PDB entry 2XTA | X-ray diffraction, 2.20 A resolution | chains A and B

== Chain A (and B) ==
Protein: 2-oxoglutarate decarboxylase
Source organism: Mycobacterium smegmatis
Notes: EC 4.1.1.71; chain B of this document is another copy of the same molecule, construct and numbering; everything in this record applies to it too
UniProtKB: A0R2B1 (KGD_MYCS2); residues 361-1227 here = UniProt positions 361-1227
Amino-acid sequence (868 residues; numbered 360 to 1227; the number before each row is that of its first residue):
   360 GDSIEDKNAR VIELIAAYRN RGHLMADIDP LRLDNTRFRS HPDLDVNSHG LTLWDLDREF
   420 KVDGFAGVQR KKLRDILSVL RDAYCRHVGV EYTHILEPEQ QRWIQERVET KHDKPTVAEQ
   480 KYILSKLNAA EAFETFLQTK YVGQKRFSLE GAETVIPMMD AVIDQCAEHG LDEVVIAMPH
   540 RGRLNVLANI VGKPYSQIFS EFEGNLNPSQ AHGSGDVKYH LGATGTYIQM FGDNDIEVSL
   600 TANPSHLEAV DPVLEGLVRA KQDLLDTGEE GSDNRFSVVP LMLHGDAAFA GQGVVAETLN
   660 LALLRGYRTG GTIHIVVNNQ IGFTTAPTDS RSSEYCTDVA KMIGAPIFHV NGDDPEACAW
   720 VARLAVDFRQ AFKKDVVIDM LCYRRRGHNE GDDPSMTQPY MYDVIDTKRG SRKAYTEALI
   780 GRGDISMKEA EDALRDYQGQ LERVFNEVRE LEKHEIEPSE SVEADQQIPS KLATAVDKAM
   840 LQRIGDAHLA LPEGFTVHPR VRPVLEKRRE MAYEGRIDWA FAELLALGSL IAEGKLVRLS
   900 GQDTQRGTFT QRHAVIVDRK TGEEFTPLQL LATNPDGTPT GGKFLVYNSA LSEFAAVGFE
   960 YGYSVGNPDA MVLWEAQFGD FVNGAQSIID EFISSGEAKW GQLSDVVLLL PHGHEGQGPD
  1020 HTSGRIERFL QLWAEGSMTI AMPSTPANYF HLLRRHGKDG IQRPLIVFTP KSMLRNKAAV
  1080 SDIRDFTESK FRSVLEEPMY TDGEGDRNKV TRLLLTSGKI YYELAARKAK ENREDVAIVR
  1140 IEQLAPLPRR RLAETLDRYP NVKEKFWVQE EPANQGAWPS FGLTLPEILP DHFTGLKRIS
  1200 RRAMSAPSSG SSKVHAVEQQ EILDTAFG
Disordered / not traced: 360-365, 422-427, 561-574, 815-830 (chain B: 360-364, 399-410, 422-426, 561-574, 812-829)
Differences from the reference sequence: expression tag (360)
Ion coordination: Mg2+: Asp645, Asn678, Ile680 (together with thiamine diphosphate); Ca2+: Asp1004, His1055, Asp1058, Ile1060
Small-molecule neighbours:
  - acetyl coenzyme A (ACO): Thr1038, Arg1054, Asp1058, Ile1060, Lys1089, Ser1092, Gln1142, Pro1145, Leu1146, Pro1147, Arg1148, Arg1149, Arg1150
  - thiamine diphosphate (TPP), molecule 1: Arg540, Ser604, His605, Leu606, Gly644, Asp645, Ala646, Ala647, Gln651, Asn678, Ile680, Gly681, Phe682, His747
  - thiamine diphosphate (TPP), molecule 2: Gln901, Leu950, Glu952, Gln976, Phe980
UniProt features mapped onto this chain:
  - binding site (thiamine diphosphate): Arg540, Ser604, Leu606, Asp645, Ala646, Ala647, Asn678
  - binding site (2-oxoglutarate): His579, Ser604, His1020
  - binding site (Mg(2+)): Asp645, Asn678, Ile680
  - binding site (acetyl-CoA): Thr1038, Arg1054, Lys1089, Ser1092, Gln1142, Arg1149, Arg1150
What the authors report for this chain:
  - conformationally variable residues (side-chain flip): Glu1034, Arg1062
  - allosteric site: Glu1034, Arg1062
  - mutagenesis - E1034A, R1062A: unchanged catalytic activity
  - catalytic residues: His539, His579, His747, His1020
  - mutagenesis - R781A: increased catalytic activity
  - catalytic residues: Glu952 (proposed by the authors, not directly observed)
  - mutagenesis - H579A, H747A, H1020A: decreased catalytic activity
  - mutagenesis - E1034A, R1062A: abolished catalytic activity on acetyl coenzyme A

== Chain A / chain B interface ==
Residue-residue contacts (206):
  Ala368(A) - Ile371(B)  hydrophobic
  Glu372(A) - Ile371(B)
  Arg380(A) - Ile454(B)  hydrogen bond (side chain-backbone)
  Arg380(A) - Leu455(B)  hydrogen bond (side chain-backbone)
  Arg380(A) - Pro457(B)
  Arg380(A) - Gln460(B)
  Thr452(A) - Arg380(B)  hydrogen bond (backbone-side chain)
  His453(A) - Arg380(B)
  Ile454(A) - Arg380(B)  hydrogen bond (backbone-side chain)
  Leu455(A) - Arg380(B)
  Leu455(A) - Glu693(B)
  Gln460(A) - Arg380(B)
  Pro603(A) - Asp1019(B)
  Ser604(A) - Phe980(B)
  Ser604(A) - Asp1019(B)  hydrogen bond (backbone-side chain)
  Ser604(A) - His1020(B)
  His605(A) - Asp979(B)  hydrogen bond (side chain-backbone)
  His605(A) - Phe980(B)
  His605(A) - Asn982(B)  hydrogen bond
  His605(A) - Asp1019(B)  salt bridge
  Leu606(A) - Leu950(B)  hydrophobic
  Ala646(A) - Leu950(B)
  Ala647(A) - Leu950(B)
  Ala649(A) - Asn659(B)
  Ala649(A) - Met701(B)
  Gly650(A) - Glu656(B)
  Gly650(A) - Asn659(B)
  Gly650(A) - Leu950(B)
  Gly650(A) - Ser951(B)  hydrogen bond (backbone-side chain)
  Gln651(A) - Glu656(B)
  Gln651(A) - Leu950(B)  hydrogen bond (side chain-backbone)
  Gln651(A) - Ser951(B)
  Gln651(A) - Glu952(B)  hydrogen bond
  Gly652(A) - Gly652(B)
  Gly652(A) - Glu656(B)  hydrogen bond (backbone-side chain)
  Ala655(A) - Ala655(B)  hydrophobic
  Glu656(A) - Gly650(B)
  Glu656(A) - Gln651(B)
  Glu656(A) - Gly652(B)  hydrogen bond (side chain-backbone)
  Asn659(A) - Ala649(B)
  Asn659(A) - Gly650(B)
  Asn659(A) - Ser689(B)  hydrogen bond (side chain-backbone)
  Asn659(A) - Arg690(B)
  Asn659(A) - Ser691(B)  hydrogen bond (backbone-side chain)
  Leu660(A) - Ser691(B)
  Ala661(A) - Ser691(B)  hydrogen bond (backbone-side chain)
  Leu662(A) - Ser691(B)  hydrogen bond (backbone-side chain)
  Leu663(A) - Thr687(B)
  Leu663(A) - Asp688(B)
  Leu663(A) - Arg690(B)
  Leu663(A) - Ser691(B)
  Arg664(A) - Asp688(B)  salt bridge
  Gly681(A) - Asp902(B)
  Phe682(A) - Asp902(B)
  Phe682(A) - Arg905(B)
  Phe682(A) - Thr907(B)
  Phe682(A) - Gln976(B)
  Thr683(A) - Asp902(B)  hydrogen bond
  Thr683(A) - Arg905(B)
  Thr684(A) - Asp902(B)  hydrogen bond
  Thr687(A) - Leu663(B)
  Asp688(A) - Leu663(B)
  Asp688(A) - Ser948(B)
  Asp688(A) - Ala949(B)
  Ser689(A) - Asn659(B)  hydrogen bond (backbone-side chain)
  Ser689(A) - Ala949(B)
  Arg690(A) - Asn659(B)
  Arg690(A) - Leu663(B)
  Ser691(A) - Asn659(B)  hydrogen bond (side chain-backbone)
  Ser691(A) - Leu660(B)
  Ser691(A) - Ala661(B)
  Ser691(A) - Leu662(B)  hydrogen bond (side chain-backbone)
  Ser691(A) - Leu663(B)
  Ser691(A) - Ile702(B)
  Ser692(A) - Met701(B)  hydrogen bond (side chain-backbone)
  Glu693(A) - Leu455(B)
  Asp697(A) - Met701(B)
  Val698(A) - Met701(B)  hydrophobic
  Met701(A) - Ala649(B)
  Met701(A) - Ser692(B)
  Met701(A) - Asp697(B)
  Met701(A) - Val698(B)  hydrophobic
  Ile702(A) - Ser691(B)
  Gly750(A) - Thr909(B)  hydrogen bond (backbone-side chain)
  Asp751(A) - Arg905(B)  salt bridge
  Asp752(A) - His857(B)  salt bridge
  Asp752(A) - Arg859(B)  salt bridge
  Ser754(A) - His857(B)  hydrogen bond
  Ser754(A) - Arg918(B)
  Met755(A) - His857(B)
  Met755(A) - Thr909(B)
  Met755(A) - Val916(B)
  Thr756(A) - Arg905(B)
  Pro758(A) - Val916(B)
  Pro758(A) - Asp917(B)
  Pro758(A) - Arg918(B)
  Asp762(A) - Arg918(B)  salt bridge
  His857(A) - Asp752(B)  salt bridge
  His857(A) - Ser754(B)  hydrogen bond
  His857(A) - Met755(B)
  Arg859(A) - Asp752(B)  salt bridge
  Val860(A) - Met755(B)  hydrophobic
  Asp902(A) - Gly681(B)
  Asp902(A) - Phe682(B)
  Asp902(A) - Thr683(B)  hydrogen bond
  Asp902(A) - Thr684(B)  hydrogen bond
  Arg905(A) - Phe682(B)
  Arg905(A) - Thr683(B)
  Arg905(A) - Asp751(B)  salt bridge
  Arg905(A) - Thr756(B)
  Thr907(A) - Phe682(B)
  Thr909(A) - Gly750(B)  hydrogen bond (side chain-backbone)
  Thr909(A) - Met755(B)
  Val916(A) - Met755(B)
  Val916(A) - Pro758(B)
  Asp917(A) - Pro758(B)
  Arg918(A) - Pro758(B)
  Arg918(A) - Asp762(B)  salt bridge
  Ser948(A) - Asp688(B)
  Ala949(A) - Asp688(B)
  Ala949(A) - Ser689(B)
  Leu950(A) - Leu606(B)  hydrophobic
  Leu950(A) - Ala646(B)
  Leu950(A) - Ala647(B)
  Leu950(A) - Gly650(B)
  Leu950(A) - Gln651(B)  hydrogen bond (backbone-side chain)
  Ser951(A) - Gly650(B)  hydrogen bond (side chain-backbone)
  Ser951(A) - Gln651(B)
  Glu952(A) - Gln651(B)  hydrogen bond
  Gln976(A) - Phe682(B)
  Asp979(A) - His605(B)  hydrogen bond (backbone-side chain)
  Phe980(A) - His605(B)
  Asn982(A) - His605(B)  hydrogen bond
  Asn982(A) - Gln985(B)
  Asn982(A) - Ser986(B)
  Asn982(A) - Asp989(B)  hydrogen bond
  Asn982(A) - Glu990(B)  hydrogen bond
  Gly983(A) - Ser986(B)
  Gln985(A) - Asn982(B)
  Gln985(A) - Gln985(B)
  Gln985(A) - Arg1027(B)
  Ser986(A) - Asn982(B)
  Ser986(A) - Gly983(B)
  Asp989(A) - Asn982(B)  hydrogen bond
  Asp989(A) - Arg1024(B)  salt bridge
  Asp989(A) - Arg1027(B)  salt bridge
  Glu990(A) - Asn982(B)  hydrogen bond
  Glu990(A) - Asp1019(B)
  Glu990(A) - Arg1024(B)  salt bridge
  Ser993(A) - Ser1204(B)
  Ser994(A) - Ser1204(B)
  Ala997(A) - Ser1204(B)
  Lys998(A) - Pro1018(B)
  Lys998(A) - Ala1205(B)
  Pro1018(A) - Lys998(B)
  Asp1019(A) - Pro603(B)
  Asp1019(A) - Ser604(B)  hydrogen bond (side chain-backbone)
  Asp1019(A) - His605(B)  salt bridge
  Asp1019(A) - Glu990(B)
  His1020(A) - Ser604(B)
  Arg1024(A) - Asp989(B)  salt bridge
  Arg1024(A) - Glu990(B)  salt bridge
  Arg1024(A) - Leu1031(B)
  Glu1026(A) - Gln1030(B)  hydrogen bond (backbone-side chain)
  Arg1027(A) - Gln985(B)
  Arg1027(A) - Asp989(B)  salt bridge
  Arg1027(A) - Arg1027(B)
  Arg1027(A) - Gln1030(B)
  Arg1027(A) - Leu1031(B)
  Gln1030(A) - Glu1026(B)  hydrogen bond (side chain-backbone)
  Gln1030(A) - Arg1027(B)
  Gln1030(A) - Gln1030(B)  hydrogen bond
  Gln1030(A) - Asn1173(B)  hydrogen bond (backbone-side chain)
  Leu1031(A) - Arg1024(B)
  Leu1031(A) - Arg1027(B)
  Leu1031(A) - Ser1204(B)
  Trp1032(A) - Asn1173(B)  hydrogen bond (backbone-side chain)
  Ala1033(A) - Asn1173(B)
  Ala1033(A) - Ala1202(B)
  Ala1033(A) - Met1203(B)
  Ala1033(A) - Ser1204(B)
  Glu1034(A) - Arg1201(B)  salt bridge
  Glu1034(A) - Ala1202(B)
  Ser1036(A) - Ser1204(B)
  Asn1173(A) - Gln1030(B)  hydrogen bond (side chain-backbone)
  Asn1173(A) - Trp1032(B)  hydrogen bond (side chain-backbone)
  Asn1173(A) - Ala1033(B)
  Trp1177(A) - Leu1182(B)
  Pro1178(A) - Leu1182(B)
  Gly1181(A) - Leu1182(B)
  Leu1182(A) - Trp1177(B)
  Leu1182(A) - Pro1178(B)
  Leu1182(A) - Gly1181(B)
  Leu1182(A) - Leu1182(B)
  Arg1201(A) - Glu1034(B)  salt bridge
  Ala1202(A) - Ala1033(B)
  Ala1202(A) - Glu1034(B)
  Met1203(A) - Ala1033(B)
  Ser1204(A) - Ser993(B)
  Ser1204(A) - Ser994(B)
  Ser1204(A) - Ala997(B)
  Ser1204(A) - Leu1031(B)
  Ser1204(A) - Ala1033(B)
  Ser1204(A) - Ser1036(B)
  Ala1205(A) - Lys998(B)
  Gly1209(A) - Val576(B)
Interface residues without a listed pair, chain A (108 interface residues in all): His382, Leu383, Asp402, Leu658, His912, Gly921, Asn947, Ser1210
Interface residues without a listed pair, chain B (105 interface residues in all): Asn367, His382, Leu383, Glu456, Leu658, Val860, His912, Gly921, Asn947

== Overview ==
108 residues of chain A and 105 residues of chain B are in contact; the contacts include 45 hydrogen bonds and
19 salt bridges. Polar contacts include His605(A)-Asp1019(B), Arg664(A)-Asp688(B) and Asp751(A)-Arg905(B).
From the paper: catalytic residues His539(A), His579(A) and His747(A) among others; H579A, H747A and H1020A of
chain A reduce catalytic activity; 6 substitutions were tested in all.
Both chains are 2-oxoglutarate decarboxylase (Mycobacterium smegmatis). Entry 2XTA (Crystal structure of the
SucA domain of Mycobacterium smegmatis alpha- ketoglutarate decarboxylase in complex with acetyl-CoA ...) was
determined by X-ray diffraction (same publication as 2XT6, 2Y0P, 2YIC and 2YID).
